PDB entry 1F8V | X-ray diffraction, 3.00 A resolution | chains A and F of the 7 polymer chains in the assembly

[Chain A]
Protein: Mature capsid protein beta
Source organism: Pariacato virus
UniProt: Q9J7Z0 (COAT_PAV); residue numbers follow UniProt; this construct covers 7-361
Amino-acid sequence (355 residues; row label = number of the first residue in the row):
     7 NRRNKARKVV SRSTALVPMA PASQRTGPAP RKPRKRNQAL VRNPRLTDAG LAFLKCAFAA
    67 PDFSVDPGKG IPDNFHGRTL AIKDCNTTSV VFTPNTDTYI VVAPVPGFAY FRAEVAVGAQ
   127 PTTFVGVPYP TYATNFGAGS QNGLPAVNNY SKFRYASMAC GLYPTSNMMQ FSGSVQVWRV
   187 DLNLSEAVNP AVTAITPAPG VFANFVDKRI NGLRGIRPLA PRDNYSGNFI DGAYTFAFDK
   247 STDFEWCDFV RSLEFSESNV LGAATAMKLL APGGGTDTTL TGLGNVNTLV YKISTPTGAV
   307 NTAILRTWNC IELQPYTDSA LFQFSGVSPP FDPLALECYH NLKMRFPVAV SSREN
Curated features (UniProtKB/Swiss-Prot):
  - active site: D68
  - binding site (Ca(2+)): D249, E251, A272
  - site: N361 (Cleavage)
Ion coordination: Ca2+: D249, E251 (shared with 1 residue of chain B; 1 residue of chain C)

[Chain F]
Protein: Mature capsid protein gamma
Source organism: Pariacato virus
UniProt: Q9J7Z0 (COAT_PAV); residue numbers follow UniProt; this construct covers 362-401
Amino-acid sequence (40 residues; numbered 362 to 401; the number before each row is that of its first residue):
   362 SKFWEGVLRV LNQISGTLSV IPGPVGTISA GVHQLTGMYM
Unresolved in the structure: 384-401

[Interface between chain A and chain F]
Contacting residue pairs - 12 pairs, chain A then chain F:
  L46(A) - V381(F)  hydrophobic
  V47(A) - V381(F)
  V47(A) - I382(F)  hydrogen bond (backbone-backbone)
  V47(A) - P383(F)
  R48(A) - S380(F)  hydrogen bond
  R48(A) - I382(F)
  N49(A) - S380(F)
  N49(A) - V381(F)
  N49(A) - I382(F)
  R51(A) - T378(F)
  R51(A) - S380(F)
  F337(A) - S380(F)
Other interface residues (no listed pair), chain A (7 interface residues in all): P339
Other interface residues (no listed pair), chain F (6 interface residues in all): L379

[Summary]
7 residues of chain A and 6 residues of chain F are in contact; the contacts include 2 hydrogen bonds. Among
the polar pairs are R48(A)-S380(F) and V47(A)-I382(F). UniProt lists active-site residue D68(A) and 3
Ca2+-binding residues on chain A.
Chain A is Mature capsid protein beta and chain F is Mature capsid protein gamma, both from Pariacato virus;
the structure, The structure of pariacoto virus reveals a dodecahedral cage of duplex RNA, was determined by
X-ray diffraction.
